9BVT - chains A and I of the 14 polymer chains in the assembly; structure by X-ray diffraction, 3.40 A resolution.

== Chain A ==
Protein: DNA-directed RNA polymerase II subunit RPB1
Organism: Saccharomyces cerevisiae
Notes: EC 2.7.7.6
UniProt: P04050 (RPB1_YEAST); numbering as in UniProt (aligned over 1-1733)
Amino-acid sequence (1733 residues; numbered 1 to 1733; the number before each row is that of its first residue):
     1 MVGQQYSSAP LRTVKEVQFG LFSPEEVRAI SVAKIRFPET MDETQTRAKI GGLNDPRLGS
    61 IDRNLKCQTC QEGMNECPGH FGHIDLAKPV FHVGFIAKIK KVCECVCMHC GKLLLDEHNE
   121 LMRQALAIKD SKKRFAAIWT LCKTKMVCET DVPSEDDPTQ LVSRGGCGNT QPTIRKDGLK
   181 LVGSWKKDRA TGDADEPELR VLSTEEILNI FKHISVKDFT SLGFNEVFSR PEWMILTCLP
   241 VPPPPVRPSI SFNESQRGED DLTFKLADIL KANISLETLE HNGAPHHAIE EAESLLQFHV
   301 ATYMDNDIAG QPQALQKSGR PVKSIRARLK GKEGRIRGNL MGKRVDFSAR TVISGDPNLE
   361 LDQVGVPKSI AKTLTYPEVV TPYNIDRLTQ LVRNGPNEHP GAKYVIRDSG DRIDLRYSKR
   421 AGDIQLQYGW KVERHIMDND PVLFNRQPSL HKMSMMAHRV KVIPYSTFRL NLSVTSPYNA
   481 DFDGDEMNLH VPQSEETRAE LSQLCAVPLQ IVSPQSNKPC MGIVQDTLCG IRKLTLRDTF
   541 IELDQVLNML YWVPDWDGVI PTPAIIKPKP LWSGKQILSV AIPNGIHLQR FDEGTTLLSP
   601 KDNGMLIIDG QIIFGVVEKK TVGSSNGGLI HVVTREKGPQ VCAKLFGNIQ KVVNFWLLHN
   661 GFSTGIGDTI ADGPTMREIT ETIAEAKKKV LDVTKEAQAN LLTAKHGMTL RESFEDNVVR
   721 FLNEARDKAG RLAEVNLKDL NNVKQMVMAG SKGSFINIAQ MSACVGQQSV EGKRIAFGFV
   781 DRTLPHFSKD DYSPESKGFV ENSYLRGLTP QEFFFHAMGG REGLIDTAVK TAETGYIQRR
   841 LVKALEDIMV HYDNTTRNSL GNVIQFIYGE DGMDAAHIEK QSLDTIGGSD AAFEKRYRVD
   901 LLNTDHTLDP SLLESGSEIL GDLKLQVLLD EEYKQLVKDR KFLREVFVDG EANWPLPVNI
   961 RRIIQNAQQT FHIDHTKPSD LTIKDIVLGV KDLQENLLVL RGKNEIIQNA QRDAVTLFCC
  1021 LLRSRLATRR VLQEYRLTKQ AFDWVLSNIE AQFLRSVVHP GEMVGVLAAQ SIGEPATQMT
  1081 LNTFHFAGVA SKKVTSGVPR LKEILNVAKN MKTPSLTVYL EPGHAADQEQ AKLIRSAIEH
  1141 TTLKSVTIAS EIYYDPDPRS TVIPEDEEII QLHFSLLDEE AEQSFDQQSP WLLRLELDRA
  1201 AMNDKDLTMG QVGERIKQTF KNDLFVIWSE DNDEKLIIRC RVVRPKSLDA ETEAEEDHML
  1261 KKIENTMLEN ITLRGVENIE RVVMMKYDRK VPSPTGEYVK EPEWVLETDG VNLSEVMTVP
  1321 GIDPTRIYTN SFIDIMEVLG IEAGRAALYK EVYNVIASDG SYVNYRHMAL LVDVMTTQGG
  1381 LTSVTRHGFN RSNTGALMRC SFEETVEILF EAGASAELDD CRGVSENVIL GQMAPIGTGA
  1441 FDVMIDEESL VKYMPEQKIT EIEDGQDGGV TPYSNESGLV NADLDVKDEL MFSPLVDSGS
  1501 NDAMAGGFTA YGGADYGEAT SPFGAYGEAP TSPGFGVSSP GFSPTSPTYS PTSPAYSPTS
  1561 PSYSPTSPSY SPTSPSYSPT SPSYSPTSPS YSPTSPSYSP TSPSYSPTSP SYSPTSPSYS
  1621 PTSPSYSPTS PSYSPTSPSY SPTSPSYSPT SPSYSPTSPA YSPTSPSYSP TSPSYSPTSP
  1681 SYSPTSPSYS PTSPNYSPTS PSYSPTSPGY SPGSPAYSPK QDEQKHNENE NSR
Unresolved in the structure: 1-2, 154-162, 166, 187-197, 253-255, 319-320, 1078-1097, 1157-1160, 1173-1186, 1244-1254, 1456-1733
Bound ions: Zn2+ site 1: Cys67, Cys70, Cys77, His80; Zn2+ site 2: Cys107, Cys110, Cys167; Mn2+ site 1: Asp481, Asp483, Asp485 (shared with 1 residue of chain X); Mn2+ site 2: Asp481, Asp483 (shared with 1 residue of chain B)
Swiss-Prot annotation at these positions:
  - region: Pro248 to Asp260 (Lid loop), Asn306 to Lys323 (Rudder loop), Pro810 to Glu822 (Bridging helix)
  - binding site (Zn(2+)): Cys67, Cys70, Cys77, His80, Cys107, Cys110, Cys148, Cys167
  - binding site (Mg(2+)): Asp481, Asp483, Asp485
  - modified residue: Thr1471 (Phosphothreonine)
  - cross-link (Glycyl lysine isopeptide (Lys-Gly)): Lys695 (interchain with G-Cter in ubiquitin), Lys1246 (interchain with G-Cter in ubiquitin), Lys1350 (interchain with G-Cter in ubiquitin)

== Chain I ==
Protein: DNA-directed RNA polymerase II subunit RPB9
Organism: Saccharomyces cerevisiae
UniProt: A0A7I9EWC2 (A0A7I9EWC2_YEASX); residues 1-122 here = UniProt positions 1-122
Amino-acid sequence (122 residues; numbered 1 to 122; the number before each row is that of its first residue):
     1 MTTFRFCRDC NNMLYPREDK ENNRLLFECR TCSYVEEAGS PLVYRHELIT NIGETAGVVQ
    61 DIGSDPTLPR SDRECPKCHS RENVFFQSQQ RRKDTSMVLF FVCLSCSHIF TSDQKNKRTQ
   121 FS
Unresolved in the structure: 1, 121-122
Bound ions: Zn2+ site 1: Cys7, Cys29, Cys32; Zn2+ site 2: Cys75, Cys78, Cys106

== Chain A / chain I interface ==
Pairs across the interface (51; chain A residue first):
  Ala697(A) with Ser96(I)
  Gln698(A) with Met97(I); Val98(I); Leu99(I); Ser112(I)
  Ala699(A) with Asp113(I)
  Asn700(A) with Ser96(I), hydrogen bond; Val98(I); Asp113(I), hydrogen bond; Lys115(I); Arg118(I)
  Thr709(A) with Lys93(I); Asp94(I)
  Leu710(A) with Ser96(I)
  Arg711(A) with Gln87(I), hydrogen bond; Arg91(I); Lys93(I); Thr95(I), hydrogen bond (side chain-backbone); Met97(I)
  Phe714(A) with Met97(I), hydrophobic
  Asp781(A) with Arg91(I), salt bridge
  Arg782(A) with Thr67(I)
  Ser788(A) with Pro69(I)
  Lys789(A) with Asp65(I), salt bridge; Thr67(I), hydrogen bond
  Asp790(A) with Gln87(I), hydrogen bond (backbone-side chain)
  Tyr792(A) with Gln87(I)
  Thr1147(A) with Leu48(I)
  Ile1148(A) with Glu47(I); Leu48(I), hydrogen bond (backbone-backbone); Ile49(I), hydrogen bond (backbone-backbone)
  Ala1149(A) with Glu47(I)
  Ser1150(A) with Arg45(I); His46(I), hydrogen bond (backbone-backbone); Glu47(I)
  Glu1151(A) with Tyr44(I); Arg45(I), salt bridge
  Ile1152(A) with Pro41(I); Val43(I), hydrogen bond (backbone-backbone); Tyr44(I), hydrogen bond (backbone-backbone)
  Tyr1153(A) with Pro41(I); Leu42(I), hydrophobic
  Tyr1154(A) with Glu18(I), hydrogen bond; Asn23(I); Leu25(I), hydrophobic; Pro41(I)
  Pro1190(A) with Glu18(I)
  Asp1257(A) with Pro16(I)
  Lys1261(A) with Tyr44(I)
  Glu1264(A) with His46(I)
  Leu1268(A) with Leu48(I), hydrophobic
Also at the interface, not in a pair above, chain A (31 interface residues in all): Lys1144, Pro1156, Val1162, Trp1191
Also at the interface, not in a pair above, chain I (34 interface residues in all): Asp19, Arg24, Leu68, Arg92, Gln114

== Overview ==
Chain A and chain I form an interface of 31 and 34 residues respectively, with 12 hydrogen bonds and 3 salt
bridges. Among the polar pairs are Asp781(A)-Arg91(I), Lys789(A)-Asp65(I) and Glu1151(A)-Arg45(I). From
UniProt: 8 Zn2+-binding residues and 3 Mg2+-binding residues on chain A.
Here chain A is DNA-directed RNA polymerase II subunit RPB1 and chain I is DNA-directed RNA polymerase II
subunit RPB9, both from Saccharomyces cerevisiae. Entry 9BVT (RNA Pol II - High Mn(+2) concentration) was
determined by X-ray diffraction together with 9BW0, 8U9R and 8U9X from the same study.
